Entry 4ZMJ (X-ray diffraction, 3.31 A resolution); this record covers chains G and B.

Chain G:
Name: Envelope glycoprotein gp160
Organism: Human immunodeficiency virus 1
UniProtKB: Q2N0S6 (Q2N0S6_9HIV1); the construct lacks a stretch of the UniProt sequence and is renumbered around it, so the offset changes along the chain: 31-141 = UniProt 30-140; 150-185 = UniProt 141-176; 187-309 = UniProt 186-308; 312-321 = UniProt 309-318; 2 more segments
Chain sequence (481 residues; row label = number of the first residue in the row; note: 12 numbers in that range are skipped by the numbering (no residue carries them; nothing is unmodelled there); a row labelled like 185A-185I holds insertion residues (185A, then the next letters in order)):
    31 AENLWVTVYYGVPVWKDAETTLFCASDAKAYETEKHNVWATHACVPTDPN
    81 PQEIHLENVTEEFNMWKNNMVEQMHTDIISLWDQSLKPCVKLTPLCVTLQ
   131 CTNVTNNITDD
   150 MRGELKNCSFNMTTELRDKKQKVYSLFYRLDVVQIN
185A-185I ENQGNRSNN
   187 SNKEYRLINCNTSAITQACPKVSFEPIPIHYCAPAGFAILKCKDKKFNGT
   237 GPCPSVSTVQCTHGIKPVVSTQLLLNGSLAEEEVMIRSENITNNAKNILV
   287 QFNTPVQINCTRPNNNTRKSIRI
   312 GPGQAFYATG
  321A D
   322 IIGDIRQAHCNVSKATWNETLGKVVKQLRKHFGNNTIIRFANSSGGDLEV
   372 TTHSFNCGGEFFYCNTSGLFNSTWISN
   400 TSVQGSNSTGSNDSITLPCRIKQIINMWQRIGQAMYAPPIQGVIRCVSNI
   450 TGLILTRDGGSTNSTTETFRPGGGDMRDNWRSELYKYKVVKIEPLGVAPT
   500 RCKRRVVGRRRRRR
Disordered / not traced: 31-33, 185A-185I, 400-410, 506-513
Construct notes: engineered mutation Asn332 (Thr330 in Q2N0S6), Cys501 (Ala498 in Q2N0S6); expression tag (508-513)
Disulfide bonds: Cys54-Cys74, Cys119-Cys205, Cys126-Cys196, Cys131-Cys157, Cys218-Cys247, Cys228-Cys239, Cys296-Cys331, Cys378-Cys445, Cys385-Cys418
Glycans and other covalent adducts: N-acetylglucosamine (NAG) linked to Asn156, Asn160, Asn197, Asn234, Asn262, Asn276, Asn295, Asn301, Asn332, Asn339, Asn355, Asn363, Asn386, Asn392, Asn448
From the paper describing this entry:
  - mutagenesis - Y191W: decreased binding to antibody 17b
  - mutagenesis - A433P: decreased stability

Chain B:
Name: Envelope glycoprotein gp160
Organism: Human immunodeficiency virus 1
UniProtKB: Q2N0S6 (Q2N0S6_9HIV1); residues 512-664 here correspond to UniProt positions 509-661 (UniProt number = residue number - 3)
Chain sequence (153 residues; numbered 512 to 664; the number before each row is that of its first residue):
   512 AVGIGAVFLGFLGAAGSTMGAASMTLTVQARNLLSGIVQQQSNLLRAPEA
   562 QQHLLKLTVWGIKQLQARVLAVERYLRDQQLLGIWGCSGKLICCTNVPWN
   612 SSWSNRNLSEIWDNMTWLQWDKEISNYTQIIYGLLEESQNQQEKNEQDLL
   662 ALD
Disordered / not traced: 512-520, 548-568
Construct notes: engineered mutation Pro559 (Ile556 in Q2N0S6), Cys605 (Thr602 in Q2N0S6)
Disulfide bonds: Cys598-Cys604
Glycans and other covalent adducts: N-acetylglucosamine (NAG) linked to Asn611, Asn618, Asn637

Interface between chain G and chain B:
Cross-chain cystine bridges: Cys501(G)-Cys605(B)
Residue-residue contacts (95; chain G residue first):
  Leu34(G) - Pro609(B)
  Leu34(G) - Trp610(B)  hydrogen bond (backbone-backbone)
  Leu34(G) - Leu619(B)  hydrophobic
  Trp35(G) - Thr606(B)
  Trp35(G) - Asn607(B)
  Trp35(G) - Val608(B)
  Trp35(G) - Pro609(B)
  Val36(G) - Thr606(B)  hydrogen bond (backbone-side chain)
  Val36(G) - Val608(B)  hydrogen bond (backbone-backbone)
  Val36(G) - Trp610(B)  hydrophobic
  Val36(G) - Trp614(B)  hydrophobic
  Val36(G) - Ile642(B)  hydrophobic
  Thr37(G) - Cys604(B)
  Thr37(G) - Cys605(B)
  Val38(G) - Trp596(B)  hydrophobic
  Val38(G) - Leu602(B)
  Val38(G) - Ile603(B)
  Val38(G) - Cys604(B)  hydrogen bond (backbone-backbone)
  Val38(G) - Leu646(B)  hydrophobic
  Tyr39(G) - Leu602(B)
  Tyr39(G) - Ile603(B)  hydrophobic
  Tyr39(G) - Trp623(B)
  Tyr39(G) - Trp628(B)  hydrophobic
  Tyr40(G) - Leu537(B)
  Tyr40(G) - Ala541(B)  hydrophobic
  Tyr40(G) - Leu544(B)
  Tyr40(G) - Tyr586(B)
  Tyr40(G) - Asp589(B)
  Tyr40(G) - Gln590(B)
  Tyr40(G) - Leu602(B)  hydrogen bond (backbone-backbone)
  Gly41(G) - Leu537(B)
  Gly41(G) - Gln540(B)
  Val42(G) - Leu537(B)  hydrophobic
  Val42(G) - Trp628(B)
  Pro43(G) - Ala526(B)  hydrophobic
  Pro43(G) - Thr536(B)
  Pro43(G) - Leu629(B)
  Val44(G) - Leu629(B)  hydrophobic
  Val44(G) - Asp632(B)
  Trp45(G) - Leu523(B)  hydrophobic
  Trp45(G) - Ala526(B)  hydrophobic
  Trp45(G) - Leu629(B)
  Thr51(G) - Lys574(B)
  Thr51(G) - Ala578(B)
  Leu52(G) - Lys574(B)
  Phe53(G) - Gln575(B)
  Cys54(G) - Trp571(B)  hydrogen bond
  Cys54(G) - Gln575(B)  hydrogen bond (backbone-side chain)
  Ala73(G) - Trp571(B)
  Cys74(G) - Trp571(B)  hydrogen bond
  Val75(G) - Gln575(B)
  Ile84(G) - Phe522(B)
  Leu86(G) - Leu523(B)
  Glu87(G) - Gly527(B)
  Val89(G) - Gly527(B)
  Asp107(G) - Trp571(B)
  Asp107(G) - Lys574(B)  salt bridge
  Gln114(G) - Val570(B)
  Pro220(G) - Ala578(B)  hydrophobic
  Ala221(G) - Leu544(B)
  Ala221(G) - Leu545(B)
  Ala221(G) - Ala582(B)
  Gly222(G) - Leu544(B)
  Gly222(G) - Arg585(B)
  Ala224(G) - Phe522(B)  hydrophobic
  Thr244(G) - Phe522(B)
  Thr244(G) - Leu523(B)
  Lys490(G) - Arg585(B)
  Ile491(G) - Phe522(B)  hydrophobic
  Ile491(G) - Arg585(B)  hydrogen bond (backbone-side chain)
  Glu492(G) - Arg585(B)
  Glu492(G) - Asp632(B)
  Pro493(G) - Leu544(B)  hydrophobic
  Pro493(G) - Asp589(B)
  Leu494(G) - Asp589(B)
  Leu494(G) - Leu592(B)  hydrophobic
  Val496(G) - Trp631(B)  hydrogen bond (backbone-side chain)
  Val496(G) - Tyr643(B)  hydrophobic
  Ala497(G) - Trp623(B)  hydrophobic
  Ala497(G) - Trp628(B)  hydrophobic
  Pro498(G) - Trp610(B)  hydrophobic
  Pro498(G) - Ile622(B)  hydrophobic
  Pro498(G) - Trp623(B)
  Pro498(G) - Trp631(B)
  Thr499(G) - Leu619(B)
  Arg500(G) - Leu619(B)
  Cys501(G) - Cys605(B)  disulfide
  Lys502(G) - Thr606(B)
  Arg503(G) - Gly597(B)  hydrogen bond (side chain-backbone)
  Arg503(G) - Cys605(B)  hydrogen bond (side chain-backbone)
  Arg503(G) - Thr606(B)
  Arg503(G) - Asn607(B)  hydrogen bond (backbone-side chain)
  Arg503(G) - Gln650(B)
  Arg503(G) - Glu654(B)  salt bridge
  Arg504(G) - Asn607(B)  hydrogen bond (backbone-side chain)
Interface residues without a listed pair, chain G (51 interface residues in all): Trp69, Ala70, Asn88, Gln103, Phe223, Leu226, Gly495
Interface residues without a listed pair, chain B (55 interface residues in all): Gly521, Ala525, Ala533, Gly572, Leu581, Arg588, Leu593, Cys598, Lys601, Asn651

Summary:
51 residues of chain G and 55 residues of chain B are in contact, with 1 disulfide bond, 14 hydrogen bonds and
2 salt bridges. Polar pairs include Asp107(G)-Lys574(B), Arg503(G)-Glu654(B) and Val36(G)-Thr606(B). From the
paper: Y191W of chain G reduces binding to antibody 17b; A433P of chain G reduces stability.
Here chain G is Envelope glycoprotein gp160 and chain B is Envelope glycoprotein gp160, both from Human
immunodeficiency virus 1. Entry 4ZMJ (Crystal Structure of Ligand-Free BG505 SOSIP.664 HIV-1 Env Trimer) was
determined by X-ray diffraction.
